7VQX - chains L and R of the 6 polymer chains in the assembly; structure by electron microscopy, 2.74 A resolution.

# Chain L
Name: Pituitary adenylate cyclase-activating polypeptide 27
UniProt: P18509 (PACA_HUMAN); residues 1-27 here correspond to UniProt positions 132-158 (UniProt number = residue number + 131)
Sequence (27 residues; numbered 1 to 27; the number before each row is that of its first residue):
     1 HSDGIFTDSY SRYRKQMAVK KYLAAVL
UniProt features mapped onto this chain:
  - region: Val19 to Leu27 (Important for receptor binding)
  - modified residue: Leu27 (Leucine amide)

# Chain R
Name: Vasoactive intestinal polypeptide receptor 2
Organism: Homo sapiens
UniProt: P41587 (VIPR2_HUMAN); residue numbers follow UniProt; this construct covers 24-438
Sequence (573 residues; numbered 24 to 596; the number before each row is that of its first residue):
    24 ECRFHLEIQE EETKCAELLR SQTEKHKACS GVWDNITCWR PANVGETVTV PCPKVFSNFY
    84 SKAGNISKNC TSDGWSETFP DFVDACGYSD PEDESKITFY ILVKAIYTLG YSVSLMSLAT
   144 GSIILCLFRK LHCTRNYIHL NLFLSFILRA ISVLVKDDVL YSSSGTLHCP DQPSSWVGCK
   204 LSLVFLQYCI MANFFWLLVE GLYLHTLLVA MLPPRRCFLA YLLIGWGLPT VCIGAWTAAR
   264 LYLEDTGCWD TNDHSVPWWV IRIPILISII VNFVLFISII RILLQKLTSP DVGGNDQSQY
   324 KRLAKSTLLL IPLFGVHYMV FAVFPISISS KYQILFELCL GSFQGLVVAV LYCFLNSEVQ
   384 CELKRKWRSR CPTPSASRDY RVCGSSFSRN GSEGALQFHR GSRAQSFLQT ETSVIVFTLE
   444 DFVGDWEQTA AYNLDQVLEQ GGVSSLLQNL AVSVTPIQRI VRSGENALKI DIHVIIPYEG
   504 LSADQMAQIE EVFKVVYPVD DHHFKVILPY GTLVIDGVTP NMLNYFGRPY EGIAVFDGKK
   564 ITVTGTLWNG NKIIDERLIT PDGSMLFRVT INS
Not modelled in the structure: 313-321, 394-596
Differences from the reference sequence: expression tag (439-596)
UniProt features mapped onto this chain:
  - glycosylation (N-linked (GlcNAc...) asparagine): Asn58, Asn88, Asn92
  - mutagenesis: Phe79 (F79A: Decreased ADCYAP1/PACAP27 potency for VIPR2), Tyr123 (Y123A: Decreased ADCYAP1/PACAP27 potency for VIPR2), Tyr184 (Y184A: Decreased ADCYAP1/PACAP27 potency for VIPR2), Leu209 (L209A: Increased ADCYAP1/PACAP27 potency for VIPR2), Ile357 (I357A: Decreased ADCYAP1/PACAP27 potency for VIPR2)
Cystine bridges: Cys38-Cys61, Cys52-Cys93, Cys75-Cys109, Cys202-Cys271
From the paper describing this entry:
  - mutagenesis - R26A (2.1-fold), L209F (3-fold): increased signaling with Pituitary adenylate cyclase-activating polypeptide 27 (chain L)
  - contacts within the chain: Glu24-Ser185 (hydrogen bond), Phe27-Trp199 (hydrophobic contact), Glu30-Cys192 (hydrogen bond)
  - mutagenesis - R26A/F27A/H28A (13.3-fold), F27A: decreased signaling with Pituitary adenylate cyclase-activating polypeptide 27 (chain L)
  - mutagenesis - H28A (1.2-fold): unchanged signaling with Pituitary adenylate cyclase-activating polypeptide 27 (chain L)

# Interface between chain L and chain R
Residue-residue contacts (65; chain L residue first):
  His1(L) - Gln210(R)  hydrogen bond
  His1(L) - Ile213(R)
  His1(L) - Trp281(R)
  His1(L) - Ile284(R)
  His1(L) - Arg285(R)
  His1(L) - Ile288(R)
  Ser2(L) - Gln356(R)
  Ser2(L) - Glu360(R)  hydrogen bond
  Ser2(L) - Leu361(R)
  Asp3(L) - Tyr134(R)  hydrogen bond
  Asp3(L) - Arg172(R)  salt bridge
  Asp3(L) - Val176(R)
  Asp3(L) - Ile213(R)
  Asp3(L) - Leu361(R)
  Gly4(L) - Asn275(R)
  Ile5(L) - Gln356(R)
  Ile5(L) - Ile357(R)  hydrophobic
  Phe6(L) - Tyr123(R)  hydrophobic
  Phe6(L) - Val126(R)  hydrophobic
  Phe6(L) - Tyr130(R)
  Phe6(L) - Ile357(R)  hydrophobic
  Phe6(L) - Leu361(R)  hydrophobic
  Thr7(L) - Lys179(R)  hydrogen bond
  Thr7(L) - Leu183(R)
  Thr7(L) - Tyr184(R)  hydrogen bond (backbone-side chain)
  Thr7(L) - Asp273(R)
  Asp8(L) - Asp273(R)
  Asp8(L) - Thr274(R)
  Asp8(L) - Asn275(R)  hydrogen bond (side chain-backbone)
  Ser9(L) - Tyr123(R)  hydrogen bond
  Tyr10(L) - Ile120(R)  hydrophobic
  Tyr10(L) - Tyr123(R)  hydrophobic
  Tyr10(L) - Tyr184(R)  hydrophobic
  Ser11(L) - Cys25(R)
  Ser11(L) - Tyr184(R)  hydrogen bond
  Ser11(L) - Asp273(R)  hydrogen bond
  Arg12(L) - Thr274(R)
  Arg12(L) - Asn275(R)  hydrogen bond (side chain-backbone)
  Arg12(L) - Asp276(R)  salt bridge
  Tyr13(L) - Asp116(R)  hydrogen bond (side chain-backbone)
  Tyr13(L) - Glu117(R)
  Tyr13(L) - Lys119(R)
  Tyr13(L) - Ile120(R)  hydrophobic
  Tyr13(L) - Tyr123(R)  hydrophobic
  Arg14(L) - Glu24(R)  salt bridge
  Arg14(L) - Cys25(R)
  Arg14(L) - Arg26(R)
  Arg14(L) - Tyr184(R)
  Lys15(L) - Val78(R)  hydrogen bond (side chain-backbone)
  Lys15(L) - Phe82(R)
  Gln16(L) - Phe82(R)
  Gln16(L) - Asp113(R)  hydrogen bond
  Gln16(L) - Asp116(R)
  Met17(L) - Asp116(R)
  Met17(L) - Glu117(R)
  Val19(L) - Phe79(R)  hydrophobic
  Val19(L) - Phe82(R)  hydrophobic
  Lys20(L) - Tyr111(R)
  Lys20(L) - Asp113(R)
  Lys20(L) - Asp116(R)  salt bridge
  Lys20(L) - Glu117(R)
  Tyr22(L) - His28(R)
  Tyr22(L) - Gln32(R)  hydrogen bond
  Tyr22(L) - Ile59(R)  hydrophobic
  Leu27(L) - Phe105(R)  hydrophobic
Also at the interface, not in a pair above, chain L (23 interface residues in all): Ala18, Val26
Also at the interface, not in a pair above, chain R (44 interface residues in all): Asn81, Ile124, Lys127, Ser185, Ser353
The authors on this interface:
  - pairs named by the authors: His1(L)-Gln210(R) (hydrogen bond), Ser2(L)-Glu360(R) (hydrogen bond), Asp3(L)-Arg172(R) (salt bridge), Asp8(L)-Asn275(R) (hydrogen bond), Ser9(L)-Tyr123(R) (hydrogen bond), Ser11(L)-Tyr184(R) (hydrogen bond), Arg12(L)-Asp276(R) (salt bridge), Arg14(L)-Glu24(R) (salt bridge), Gln16(L)-Asp113(R) (hydrogen bond), Lys20(L)-Asp116(R), Tyr22(L)-Gln32(R) (hydrophobic contact), Cys25(R)-Arg14(L) (hydrophobic contact), Glu117(R)-Lys20(L), Tyr134(R)-Asp3(L) (hydrogen bond), Tyr184(R)-Arg14(L)
  - interface residues, chain L: Ile5(L), Phe6(L), Tyr10(L), Val19(L), Val26(L), Leu27(L)
  - interface residues, chain R: Ile59(R), Phe79(R), Phe105(R), Tyr111(R), Tyr123(R), Lys127(R), Tyr130(R), Ile357(R), Leu361(R)
  - hot spots on chain R (mutagenesis) - F79A (96-fold), Y123A (155-fold), Y184A (104-fold), I357A (64-fold): decreased signaling with Pituitary adenylate cyclase-activating polypeptide 27 (chain L)

# In short
Chain L and chain R form an interface of 23 and 44 residues respectively; the contacts include 14 hydrogen
bonds and 4 salt bridges. Among the polar pairs are Asp3(L)-Arg172(R), Arg12(L)-Asp276(R) and
Arg14(L)-Glu24(R). The authors report hydrogen bonds between His1(L) and Gln210(R), Ser2(L) and Glu360(R) and
Asp8(L) and Asn275(R) among others; salt bridges between Asp3(L) and Arg172(R), Arg12(L) and Asp276(R) and
Arg14(L) and Glu24(R); contacts between Lys20(L) and Asp116(R), Glu117(R) and Lys20(L) and Tyr184(R) and
Arg14(L). The paper reports that R26A/F27A/H28A, F27A and F79A of chain R, among others, reduce signaling with
Pituitary adenylate cyclase-activating polypeptide 27 (chain L); interface residues Ile5(L), Phe6(L) and
Ile59(R) among others; 9 substitutions were tested in all.
Chain L is Pituitary adenylate cyclase-activating polypeptide 27 and chain R is Vasoactive intestinal
polypeptide receptor 2 (Homo sapiens); the structure, Cryo-EM structure of human vasoactive intestinal
polypeptide receptor 2 (VIP2R) in complex with PACAP27 and Gs, was determined by electron microscopy (same
publication as 7WBJ).
